Entry 4EZ6 (X-ray diffraction, 1.64 A resolution); this record covers chains A and B of the 3 polymer chains in the assembly.

Chain A:
Name: DNA polymerase
From: Geobacillus kaustophilus
Notes: EC 2.7.7.7; fragment: Bacillus Fragment (analogous to E. coli Klenow Fragment
UniProtKB: Q5KWC1 (Q5KWC1_GEOKA); residues 285-876 here correspond to UniProt positions 287-878 (UniProt number = residue number + 2)
Sequence (592 residues; numbered 285 to 876; the number before each row is that of its first residue):
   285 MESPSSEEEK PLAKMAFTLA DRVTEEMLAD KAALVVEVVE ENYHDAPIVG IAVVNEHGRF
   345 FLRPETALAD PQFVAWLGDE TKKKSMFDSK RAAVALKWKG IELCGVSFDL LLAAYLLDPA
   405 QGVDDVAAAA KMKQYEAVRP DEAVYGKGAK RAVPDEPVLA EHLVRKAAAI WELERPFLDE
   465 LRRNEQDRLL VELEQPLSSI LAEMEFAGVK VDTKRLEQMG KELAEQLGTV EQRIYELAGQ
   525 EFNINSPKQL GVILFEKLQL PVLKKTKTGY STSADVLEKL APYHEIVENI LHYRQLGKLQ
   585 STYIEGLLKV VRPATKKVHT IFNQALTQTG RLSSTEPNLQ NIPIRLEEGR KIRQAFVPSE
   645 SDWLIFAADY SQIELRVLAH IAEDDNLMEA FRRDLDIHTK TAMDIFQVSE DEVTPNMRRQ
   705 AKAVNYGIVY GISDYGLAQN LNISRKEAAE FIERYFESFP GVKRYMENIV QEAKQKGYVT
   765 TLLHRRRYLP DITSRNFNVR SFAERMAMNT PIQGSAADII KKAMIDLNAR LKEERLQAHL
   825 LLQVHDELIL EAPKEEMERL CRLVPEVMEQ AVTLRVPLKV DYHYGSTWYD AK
Disordered / not traced: 285-296, 668-698
Sequence notes: engineered mutation Ala598 (Asp600 in Q5KWC1), Tyr710 (Phe712 in Q5KWC1)
Small-molecule neighbours: 2'-3'-dideoxyguanosine-5'-triphosphate (DG3): Arg615, Arg629, Asp653, Tyr654, Ser655, Gln656, Glu658, Arg702, Lys706, Tyr710, Tyr714, Asp830

Chain B:
Molecule: 9-nt DNA strand
Sequence (9 nucleotides; numbered 21 to 29; the number before each row is that of its first residue):
    21 CCTGACTCX
Modified / non-standard residues: DDG (2',3'-dideoxy-guanosine-5'-monophosphate) at position 29

Interface between chain A and chain B:
Contacting residue pairs (34):
  Pro531(A) - DG24(B)  phosphate contact
  Pro531(A) - DA25(B)  phosphate contact
  Thr550(A) - DG24(B)  hydrogen bond to the phosphate
  Lys551(A) - DT23(B)  salt bridge to the phosphate
  Thr552(A) - DT23(B)  phosphate contact
  Thr552(A) - DG24(B)  hydrogen bond to the phosphate
  Ser555(A) - DA25(B)  phosphate contact
  Thr556(A) - DA25(B)  hydrogen bond to the phosphate
  Ser557(A) - DA25(B)  phosphate contact
  Ala558(A) - DC26(B)  phosphate contact
  Leu575(A) - DC26(B)  phosphate contact
  Arg578(A) - DA25(B)  hydrogen bond to the phosphate
  Arg578(A) - DC26(B)  salt bridge to the phosphate
  Gln579(A) - DC26(B)  phosphate contact
  Gln579(A) - DT27(B)  phosphate contact
  Lys582(A) - DA25(B)  base contact
  Lys582(A) - DC26(B)  base contact
  Tyr587(A) - DT27(B)  hydrogen bond to the sugar
  Arg615(A) - DDG_29(B)  base contact
  Gln624(A) - DC28(B)  sugar contact
  Asn625(A) - DT27(B)  hydrogen bond to the base
  Asn625(A) - DC28(B)  sugar contact
  Ile626(A) - DC28(B)  sugar contact
  Pro627(A) - DT27(B)  phosphate contact
  Pro627(A) - DC28(B)  phosphate contact
  Ile628(A) - DC28(B)  hydrogen bond to the phosphate
  Ile628(A) - DDG_29(B)  phosphate contact
  Arg629(A) - DC28(B)  salt bridge to the phosphate
  Arg629(A) - DDG_29(B)  salt bridge to the phosphate
  Gln797(A) - DDG_29(B)  base contact
  Val828(A) - DDG_29(B)  sugar contact
  His829(A) - DDG_29(B)  sugar contact
  Asp830(A) - DDG_29(B)  sugar contact
  Glu831(A) - DDG_29(B)  sugar contact
Other interface residues (no listed pair), chain A (26 interface residues in all): Arg637

Summary:
26 residues of chain A face 7 of chain B across their interface, with 7 hydrogen bonds and 4 salt bridges.
Polar pairs include Asn625(A)-DT27(B), Tyr587(A)-DT27(B) and Thr550(A)-DG24(B). Chain A binds
2'-3'-dideoxyguanosine-5'-triphosphate.
Chain A is DNA polymerase (Geobacillus kaustophilus) and chain B is a 9-nt DNA strand; the structure, Bacillus
DNA Polymerase I Large Fragment Complex 1, was determined by X-ray diffraction.
